Entry 8A6L (electron microscopy, 3.18 A resolution); this record covers chains A and C of the 3 polymer chains in the assembly.

[Chain A]
Name: 4F2hc cell-surface antigen heavy chain
From: Homo sapiens
Amino-acid sequence (546 residues; row label = number of the first residue in the row):
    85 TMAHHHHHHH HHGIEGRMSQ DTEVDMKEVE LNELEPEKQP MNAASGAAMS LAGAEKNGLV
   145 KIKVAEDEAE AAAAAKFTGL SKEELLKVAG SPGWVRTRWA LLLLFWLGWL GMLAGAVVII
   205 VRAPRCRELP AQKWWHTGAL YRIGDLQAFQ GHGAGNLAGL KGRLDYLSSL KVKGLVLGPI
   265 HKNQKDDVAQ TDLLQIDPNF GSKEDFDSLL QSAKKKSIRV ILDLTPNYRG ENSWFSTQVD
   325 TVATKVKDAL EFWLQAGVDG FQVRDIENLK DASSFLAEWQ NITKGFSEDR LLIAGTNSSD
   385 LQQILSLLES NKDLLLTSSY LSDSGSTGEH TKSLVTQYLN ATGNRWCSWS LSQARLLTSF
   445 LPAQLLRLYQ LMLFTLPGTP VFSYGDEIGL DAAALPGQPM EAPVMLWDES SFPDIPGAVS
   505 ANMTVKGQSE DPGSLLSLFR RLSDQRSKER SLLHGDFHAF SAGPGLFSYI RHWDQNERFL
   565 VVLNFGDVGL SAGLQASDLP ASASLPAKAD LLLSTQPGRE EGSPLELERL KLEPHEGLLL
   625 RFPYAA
Disordered / not traced: 85-176
Covalently attached groups: N-acetylglucosamine (NAG) linked to N365, N381, N424, N506
From the paper describing this entry:
  - conformationally variable residues (loop rearrangement): H236

[Chain C]
Name: Anticalin D11vs
From: Homo sapiens
Amino-acid sequence (188 residues; row label = number of the first residue in the row):
     1 QDSTSDLIPA PPLSKVPLQQ NFQDNQFHGK WYVVGRAGNT GLREDKDPGK MFATIYELKE
    61 DKSYNVTYVW SGQKKCMYSI VTFVPGSQPG EFTLGNIKSA PGRTSWLVRV VSTNYNQHAM
   121 VFFKSVTQNR EGFAITLYGR TKELTSELKE NFIRFSKSLG LPENHIVFPV PIDQCIDGSA
   181 WSHPQFEK
Disordered / not traced: 1-7, 181-188
Cystine bridges: C76-C175

[Chain A / chain C interface]
Residue-residue contacts - 56 pairs, chain A then chain C:
  D229(A) - K46(C)
  Q231(A) - G41(C)
  Q231(A) - R43(C)
  Q231(A) - K46(C)  hydrogen bond
  G235(A) - T40(C)
  G235(A) - G41(C)
  H236(A) - N39(C)  hydrogen bond (backbone-side chain)
  H236(A) - T40(C)
  H236(A) - R130(C)
  G237(A) - N39(C)
  N283(A) - D45(C)
  S443(A) - Q73(C)  hydrogen bond (backbone-side chain)
  A477(A) - W70(C)  hydrogen bond (backbone-side chain)
  A477(A) - G72(C)
  A477(A) - Q73(C)
  A477(A) - M77(C)
  A478(A) - W70(C)
  L479(A) - W70(C)
  P480(A) - F52(C)  hydrophobic
  P480(A) - Y68(C)  hydrophobic
  P480(A) - W70(C)  hydrophobic
  G481(A) - R36(C)  hydrogen bond (backbone-side chain)
  G481(A) - K50(C)
  G481(A) - F52(C)
  P483(A) - L42(C)  hydrophobic
  P483(A) - D47(C)
  M484(A) - K50(C)
  V488(A) - T40(C)
  V488(A) - L42(C)  hydrophobic
  D492(A) - R130(C)
  E493(A) - T104(C)
  E493(A) - W106(C)
  S494(A) - S125(C)  hydrogen bond
  S494(A) - T127(C)
  S494(A) - R130(C)
  S495(A) - T40(C)  hydrogen bond (backbone-side chain)
  F496(A) - R36(C)
  F496(A) - T40(C)
  P497(A) - W106(C)  hydrophobic
  P497(A) - F123(C)
  P497(A) - S125(C)
  P497(A) - F133(C)
  P497(A) - A134(C)  hydrophobic
  D498(A) - R36(C)  salt bridge
  D498(A) - F123(C)
  D498(A) - T136(C)  hydrogen bond
  I499(A) - F52(C)  hydrophobic
  I499(A) - Y68(C)
  P500(A) - Y68(C)  hydrogen bond (backbone-side chain)
  P500(A) - V81(C)
  P500(A) - F83(C)  hydrophobic
  P500(A) - W106(C)  hydrophobic
  P500(A) - V108(C)  hydrophobic
  P500(A) - F123(C)  hydrophobic
  G501(A) - V81(C)
  G501(A) - L94(C)
Interface residues without a listed pair, chain A (28 interface residues in all): A232, A238, A502
Interface residues without a listed pair, chain C (32 interface residues in all): P48, S71, G132

[Summary]
The interface between chain A and chain C involves 28 residues on one side and 32 on the other; the contacts
include 9 hydrogen bonds and 1 salt bridge. Polar contacts include D498(A)-R36(C), Q231(A)-K46(C) and
H236(A)-N39(C). N-acetylglucosamine is covalently linked to N365(A), N381(A), N424(A) and N506(A). The paper
reports conformational variability at H236(A).
Here chain A is 4F2hc cell-surface antigen heavy chain and chain C is Anticalin D11vs, both from Homo sapiens.
Entry 8A6L (Human 4F2hc-LAT2 heterodimeric amino acid transporter in complex with anticalin D11vs) was
determined by electron microscopy.
